5C22 - chain A; structure by X-ray diffraction, 2.30 A resolution.

== Chain A ==
Protein: Chromosomal hemolysin D
Organism: Escherichia coli
UniProtKB: O87505 (O87505_ECOLX); residues 96-372 here correspond to UniProt positions 57-333 (UniProt number = residue number - 39)
Amino-acid sequence (279 residues; numbered 94 to 372; the number before each row is that of its first residue):
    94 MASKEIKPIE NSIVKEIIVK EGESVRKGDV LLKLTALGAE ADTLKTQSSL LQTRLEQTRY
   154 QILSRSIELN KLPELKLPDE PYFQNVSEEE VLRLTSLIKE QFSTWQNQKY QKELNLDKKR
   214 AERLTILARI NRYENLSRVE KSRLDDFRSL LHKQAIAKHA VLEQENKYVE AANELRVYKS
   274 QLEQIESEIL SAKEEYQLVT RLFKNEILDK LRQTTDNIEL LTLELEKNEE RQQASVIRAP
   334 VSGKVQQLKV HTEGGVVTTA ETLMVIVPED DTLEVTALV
Unresolved in the structure: 94-95, 362-372
Sequence notes: expression tag (94-95); conflict R294 (Gln255 in O87505)
Bound ions: Zn2+ site 1: E149 (shared with 1 residue of chain D); Zn2+ site 2 near H252 (its only coordinating residue here); Zn2+ site 3: E322 (shared with 2 residues of chain B)
What the authors report for this chain:
  - mutagenesis - D239A, L243A: decreased binding to TolC
  - mutagenesis - D239A, L243A: unchanged expression

== In short ==
The paper reports that D239A and L243A reduce binding to TolC; D239A and L243A leave expression unchanged.
Chain A is Chromosomal hemolysin D (Escherichia coli); the structure, Crystal structure of Zn-bound HlyD from
E. coli, was determined by X-ray diffraction.
